Entry 6UCV (electron microscopy, 4.10 A resolution (low resolution: residue-level contacts below are approximate; hydrogen-bond / salt-bridge calls are withheld)); this record covers chains a and b of the 20 polymer chains in the assembly.

# Chain a
Protein: Mitochondrial import receptor subunit TOM40
Source organism: Saccharomyces cerevisiae (strain ATCC 204508 / S288c)
UniProt: P23644 (TOM40_YEAST); numbering as in UniProt (aligned over 1-387)
Chain sequence (397 residues; row label = number of the first residue in the row):
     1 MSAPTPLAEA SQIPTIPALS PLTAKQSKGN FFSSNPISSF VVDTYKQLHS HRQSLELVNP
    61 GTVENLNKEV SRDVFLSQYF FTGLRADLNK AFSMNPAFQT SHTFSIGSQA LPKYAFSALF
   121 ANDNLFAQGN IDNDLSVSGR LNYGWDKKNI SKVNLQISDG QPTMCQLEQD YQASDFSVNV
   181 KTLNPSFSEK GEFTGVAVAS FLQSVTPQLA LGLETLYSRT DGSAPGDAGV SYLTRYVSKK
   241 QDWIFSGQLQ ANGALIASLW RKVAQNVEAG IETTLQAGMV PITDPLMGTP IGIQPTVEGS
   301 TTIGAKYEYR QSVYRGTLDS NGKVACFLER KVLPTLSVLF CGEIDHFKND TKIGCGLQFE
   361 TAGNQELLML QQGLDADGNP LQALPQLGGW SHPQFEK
Not modelled in the structure: 1-38, 277-294, 374-397
Sequence notes: expression tag (388-397)
Ligand contacts: 1,2-dimyristoyl-rac-glycero-3-phosphocholine (MC3): Leu-84, Arg-85, Ala-86, Leu-328, Arg-330, Val-332, Val-338, Phe-340, Cys-355, Gly-356, Leu-357
Reported in the primary citation:
  - binding site for 1,2-dimyristoyl-rac-glycero-3-phosphocholine: Arg-330 (proposed by the authors, not directly observed)
  - mutagenesis - K90A/H102A: abolished binding to Mitochondrial import receptor subunit TOM7
  - mutagenesis - K90A/H102A: decreased growth in response to Tom7
  - mutagenesis - D87N/E329N/E360N, D87N/D132N/D134N/E329N/E360N: decreased growth

# Chain b
Protein: Mitochondrial import receptor subunit TOM22
Source organism: Saccharomyces cerevisiae (strain ATCC 204508 / S288c)
UniProt: P49334 (TOM22_YEAST); residues 1-152 here = UniProt positions 1-152
Chain sequence (162 residues; row label = number of the first residue in the row):
     1 MVELTEIKDD VVQLDEPQFS RNQAIVEEKA SATNNDVVDD EDDSDSDFED EFDENETLLD
    61 RIVALKDIVP PGKRQTISNF FGFTSSFVRN AFTKSGNLAW TLTTTALLLG VPLSLSILAE
   121 QQLIEMEKTF DLQSDANNIL AQGEKDAAAT ANGGHHHHHH HH
Not modelled in the structure: 1-83, 136-162
Sequence notes: expression tag (153-162)
Curated features (UniProtKB/Swiss-Prot):
  - modified residue (Phosphoserine): Ser-44, Ser-46
Ligand contacts: 1,2-dimyristoyl-rac-glycero-3-phosphocholine (MC3): Leu-108, Pro-112, Gln-122

# How chain a and chain b interact
Residue-residue contacts (24):
  Tyr-307(a) with Leu-113(b)
  Tyr-309(a) with Ser-116(b); Ile-117(b); Glu-120(b)
  Arg-310(a) with Leu-123(b); Ile-124(b); Glu-127(b)
  Gln-311(a) with Leu-123(b)
  Ser-312(a) with Ser-116(b)
  Tyr-314(a) with Leu-108(b); Leu-109(b); Pro-112(b); Leu-113(b)
  Val-324(a) with Thr-105(b); Leu-108(b)
  Ala-325(a) with Leu-109(b)
  Cys-326(a) with Leu-108(b); Pro-112(b)
  Leu-328(a) with Pro-112(b)
  Arg-330(a) with Ala-119(b)
  Ile-344(a) with Thr-104(b); Leu-108(b)
  His-346(a) with Thr-104(b); Thr-105(b)
Interface residues without a listed pair, chain a (17 interface residues in all): Gly-316, Thr-317, Gly-342, Asn-349
Interface residues without a listed pair, chain b (16 interface residues in all): Trp-100, Thr-101, Gly-110

# In short
Chain a and chain b form an interface of 17 and 16 residues respectively.
1,2-dimyristoyl-rac-glycero-3-phosphocholine is bound between chain a and chain b. The paper reports a binding
site for 1,2-dimyristoyl-rac-glycero-3-phosphocholine at Arg-330(a); D87N/E329N/E360N and
D87N/D132N/D134N/E329N/E360N of chain a reduce growth.
Here chain a is Mitochondrial import receptor subunit TOM40 and chain b is Mitochondrial import receptor
subunit TOM22, both from Saccharomyces cerevisiae (strain ATCC 204508 / S288c). Entry 6UCV (Cryo-EM structure
of the mitochondrial TOM complex from yeast (tetramer)) was determined by electron microscopy together with
6UCU from the same study.
